PDB entry 6HCG | electron microscopy, 4.30 A resolution (low resolution: residue-level contacts below are approximate; hydrogen-bond / salt-bridge calls are withheld) | chains A and f of the 45 polymer chains in the assembly

== Chain A ==
Molecule: Type II secretion system protein D
From: Klebsiella pneumoniae
UniProt: A0A0J2GHI1 (A0A0J2GHI1_KLEPN); residues 0-656 here correspond to UniProt positions 1-657 (UniProt number = residue number + 1)
Amino-acid sequence (657 residues; row label = number of the first residue in the row; numbering starts at 0):
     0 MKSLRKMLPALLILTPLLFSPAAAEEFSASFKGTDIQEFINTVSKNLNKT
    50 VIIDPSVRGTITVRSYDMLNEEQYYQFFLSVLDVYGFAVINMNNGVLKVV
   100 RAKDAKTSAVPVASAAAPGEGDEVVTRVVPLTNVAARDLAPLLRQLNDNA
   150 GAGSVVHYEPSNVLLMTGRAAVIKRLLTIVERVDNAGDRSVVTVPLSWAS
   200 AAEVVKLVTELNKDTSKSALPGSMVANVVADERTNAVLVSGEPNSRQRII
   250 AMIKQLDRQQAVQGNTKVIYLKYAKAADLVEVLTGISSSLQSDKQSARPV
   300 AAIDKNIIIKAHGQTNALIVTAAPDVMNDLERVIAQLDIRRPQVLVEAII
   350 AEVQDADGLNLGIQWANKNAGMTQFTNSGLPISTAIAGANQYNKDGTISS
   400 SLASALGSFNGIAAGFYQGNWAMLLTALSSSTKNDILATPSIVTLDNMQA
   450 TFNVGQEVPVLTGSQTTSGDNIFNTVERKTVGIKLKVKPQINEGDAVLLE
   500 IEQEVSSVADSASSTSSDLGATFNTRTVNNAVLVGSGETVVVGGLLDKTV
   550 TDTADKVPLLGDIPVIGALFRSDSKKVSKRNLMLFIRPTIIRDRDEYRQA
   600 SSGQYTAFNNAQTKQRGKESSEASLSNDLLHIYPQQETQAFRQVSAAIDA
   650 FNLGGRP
Disordered / not traced: 0-26, 288-303, 462-473, 632-637, 653-656

== Chain f ==
Molecule: Pectic enzymes secretion protein OutC
From: Klebsiella pneumoniae
UniProt: A0A060VDD0 (A0A060VDD0_KLEPN); residue numbers follow UniProt; this construct covers 1-280
Amino-acid sequence (280 residues; row label = number of the first residue in the row):
     1 MPVSVMRLTNINKGIIKLLPQIVTLIILITAIPQLAKLTWRVVFPVSPED
    51 ISALPLTMPPAADPELKNVRPAFTLFGLAVKNSPTPTDAASLNQVPVSSL
   101 KLRLAGLLASSNPARSIAIIEKGNQQVSLSTGDPLPGYDARIAAILPDRI
   151 IVNYQGRKEAILLFNDSRAPSPPPTAAGNPPLVKRLREQPQNILTYLSIS
   201 PVLSGDKLLGYRLNPGKDASLFRQSGLQANDLAIALNGIDLRDQEQAQQA
   251 LQNLADMTEITLTVEREGQRHDIAFALGDE
Disordered / not traced: 1-96, 165-280

== Interface between chain A and chain f ==
Residue-residue contacts - 19 pairs, chain A then chain f:
  K31(A) - A105(f)
  K31(A) - L163(f)
  K31(A) - F164(f)
  T33(A) - A105(f)
  D34(A) - Q126(f)
  E37(A) - I119(f)
  E37(A) - Q126(f)
  T41(A) - L108(f)
  T41(A) - I119(f)
  V42(A) - L108(f)
  K44(A) - S111(f)
  K44(A) - I117(f)
  K44(A) - I119(f)
  K44(A) - S128(f)
  N45(A) - L108(f)
  N45(A) - A109(f)
  N45(A) - S110(f)
  N45(A) - S111(f)
  Y73(A) - L108(f)
Interface residues without a listed pair, chain A (13 interface residues in all): S27, S29, F30, N47
Interface residues without a listed pair, chain f (14 interface residues in all): G106, L107, P113

== Overview ==
13 residues of chain A and 14 residues of chain f are in contact.
Chain A is Type II secretion system protein D and chain f is Pectic enzymes secretion protein OutC, both from
Klebsiella pneumoniae; the structure, Klebsiella pneumoniae type II secretion system outer membrane complex.
PulD, PulS and PulC HR domain, was determined by electron microscopy.
